9FKA - chains A and B; structure by electron microscopy, 2.96 A resolution.

[Chain A]
Name: Probable integral membrane cytochrome D ubiquinol oxidase (Subunit I) CydA (Cytochrome BD-I oxidase subunit I)
Organism: Mycobacterium tuberculosis H37Rv
UniProt: L7N662 (L7N662_MYCTU); numbering as in UniProt (aligned over 1-485)
Chain sequence (485 residues; numbered 1 to 485; the number before each row is that of its first residue):
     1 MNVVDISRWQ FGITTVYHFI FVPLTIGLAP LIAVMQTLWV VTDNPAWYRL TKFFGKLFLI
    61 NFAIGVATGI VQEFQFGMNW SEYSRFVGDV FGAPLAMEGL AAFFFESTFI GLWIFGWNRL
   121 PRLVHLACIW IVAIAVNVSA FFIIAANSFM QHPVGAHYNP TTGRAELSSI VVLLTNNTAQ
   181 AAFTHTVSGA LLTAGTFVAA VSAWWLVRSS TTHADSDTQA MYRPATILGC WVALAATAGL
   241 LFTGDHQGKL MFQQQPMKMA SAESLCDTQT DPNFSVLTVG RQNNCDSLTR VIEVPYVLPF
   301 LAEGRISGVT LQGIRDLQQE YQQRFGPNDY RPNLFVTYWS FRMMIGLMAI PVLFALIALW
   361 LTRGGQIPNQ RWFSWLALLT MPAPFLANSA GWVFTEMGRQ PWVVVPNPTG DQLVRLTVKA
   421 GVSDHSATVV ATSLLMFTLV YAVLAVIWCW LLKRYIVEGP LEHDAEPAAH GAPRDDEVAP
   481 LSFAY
Disordered / not traced: 280-287, 469-485
Ion coordination: cis-heme d hydroxychlorin gamma-spirolactone Fe near His18 (its only coordinating residue here); heme Fe near Glu396 (its only coordinating residue here)
Ligand contacts:
  - cis-heme d hydroxychlorin gamma-spirolactone (HDD): Thr15, His18, Phe19, Val22, Thr25, Ile26, Phe62, Gly65, Val66, Gly69, Ile70, Gln72, Glu73, Phe76, Phe103, Glu106, Ser107, Val136, Ser139, Ala140, Ile143, Ile144, Thr186, Trp392
  - heme (HEM), molecule 1: Arg8, Phe11, Gly12, Thr15, Val16, Phe19, Phe76, Trp80, Tyr83, Phe91, Ile143, Asn147, Met150, Trp392, Glu396, Met397, Arg399, Gln400, Val403, Val418
  - heme (HEM), molecule 2: Ala182, His185, Thr186, Gly189, Leu192, Leu240, Leu241, Gly244, Gln247, Gly248, Met251, Lys258, Leu301, Phe341, Met344, Ile345, Met348, Pro384, Ala387, Asn388, Gly391, Trp392, Phe394, Thr395
  - menaquinone-9 (MQ9): Arg8, Trp9, Gly12, Ile13, Val16, Tyr17, Ile20, Phe335, Val336, Trp339, Met343, Gly346, Leu347, Ala349, Leu386, Ser389, Ala390, Val393, Met397
  - phosphatidylethanolamine (PTY): Arg8, Trp9, Asp329, Asn333, Val336, Gln400
What the authors report for this chain:
  - contacts within the chain: Glu263-Arg290 (salt bridge)
  - conformationally variable residues (order/disorder transition): Val279 to Leu288, Met397
  - binding site for phosphatidylethanolamine: Arg8
  - binding site for menaquinone-9: Trp9, Met397

[Chain B]
Name: Probable integral membrane cytochrome D ubiquinol oxidase (Subunit II) CydB (Cytochrome BD-I oxidase subunit II)
Organism: Mycobacterium tuberculosis H37Rv
UniProt: O06139 (O06139_MYCTU); residue numbers follow UniProt; this construct covers 1-346
Chain sequence (346 residues; each row starts with the number of its first residue):
     1 MVLQELWFGV IAALFLGFFI LEGFDFGVGM LMAPFAHVGM GDPETHRRTA LNTIGPVWDG
    61 NEVWLITAGA AIFAAFPGWY ATVFSALYLP LLAILFGMIL RAVAIEWRGK IDDPKWRTGA
   121 DFGIAAGSWL PALLWGVAFA ILVRGLPVDA NGHVALSIPD VLNAYTLLGG LATAGLFSLY
   181 GAVFIALKTS GPIRDDAYRF AVWLSLPVAG LVAGFGLWTQ LAYGKDWTWL VLAVAGCAQA
   241 AATVLVWRRV SDGWAFMCTL IVVAAVVVLL FGALYPNLVP STLNPQWSLT IHNASSTPYT
   301 LKIMTWVTAF FAPLTVAYQT WTYWVFRQRI SAERIPPPTG LARRAP
Ligand contacts:
  - tetramyristoyl-cardiolipin (CD4; (2R,5R,11R,14R)-5,8,11-trihydroxy-5,11-dioxido-17-oxo-2,14-bis(tetradecanoyloxy)-4,6,10,12,16-pentaoxa-5,11-diphosphatriacont-1-yl tetradecanoate): Glu5, Leu6, Phe8, Gly9, Val10, Ala12, Ala13, Leu16, Lys225, Trp227, Val268, Phe271, Tyr275, Thr308, Ala309
  - cis-heme d hydroxychlorin gamma-spirolactone (HDD): Asp59, Glu62, Val63, Ile66

[Chain A / chain B interface]
Pairs across the interface (123):
  Gln10(A) - Tyr88(B)  hydrogen bond
  Leu59(A) - Glu106(B)
  Ile60(A) - Trp107(B)  hydrogen bond (backbone-side chain)
  Ile60(A) - Lys110(B)
  Phe62(A) - Asp59(B)
  Ala63(A) - Glu106(B)
  Ala63(A) - Trp107(B)
  Ile64(A) - Val103(B)  hydrophobic
  Ile64(A) - Trp107(B)  hydrophobic
  Val66(A) - Glu62(B)
  Ala67(A) - Ile99(B)
  Ala67(A) - Ala102(B)  hydrophobic
  Ala67(A) - Val103(B)  hydrophobic
  Ile70(A) - Glu62(B)
  Ile70(A) - Leu95(B)  hydrophobic
  Ile70(A) - Met98(B)  hydrophobic
  Val71(A) - Leu95(B)  hydrophobic
  Val71(A) - Ile99(B)  hydrophobic
  Glu73(A) - Ile66(B)
  Glu73(A) - Gly69(B)
  Glu73(A) - Ala70(B)  hydrogen bond (side chain-backbone)
  Glu73(A) - Tyr80(B)  hydrogen bond (backbone-side chain)
  Phe74(A) - Tyr80(B)  hydrogen bond (backbone-side chain)
  Phe74(A) - Phe84(B)  hydrophobic
  Phe74(A) - Leu95(B)  hydrophobic
  Gly77(A) - Tyr80(B)
  Gly77(A) - Ser85(B)
  Met78(A) - Ser85(B)
  Met78(A) - Tyr88(B)  hydrophobic
  Met78(A) - Leu95(B)  hydrophobic
  Asn79(A) - Tyr88(B)
  Ser81(A) - Ala81(B)
  Ser81(A) - Ser85(B)
  Ser84(A) - Phe73(B)
  Arg85(A) - Gly78(B)
  Arg85(A) - Ala81(B)
  Arg85(A) - Thr82(B)  hydrogen bond
  Gly88(A) - Phe73(B)
  Gly88(A) - Pro77(B)
  Asp89(A) - Pro77(B)
  Asp89(A) - Ser296(B)
  Asp89(A) - Thr297(B)  hydrogen bond
  Asp89(A) - Thr300(B)  hydrogen bond
  Phe91(A) - Phe73(B)  hydrophobic
  Gly92(A) - Ala74(B)
  Ala93(A) - Ala74(B)
  Ala96(A) - Ala70(B)  hydrophobic
  Ala96(A) - Ala74(B)  hydrophobic
  Ala96(A) - Met304(B)  hydrophobic
  Met97(A) - Val307(B)  hydrophobic
  Gly99(A) - Thr67(B)
  Leu100(A) - Thr67(B)
  Leu100(A) - Thr308(B)
  Leu100(A) - Phe311(B)
  Ala101(A) - Phe311(B)  hydrophobic
  Phe103(A) - Val63(B)  hydrophobic
  Phe103(A) - Ile66(B)  hydrophobic
  Phe104(A) - Gly60(B)
  Phe104(A) - Val63(B)  hydrophobic
  Phe104(A) - Trp64(B)
  Phe104(A) - Thr67(B)
  Phe104(A) - Thr315(B)
  Phe104(A) - Tyr318(B)  hydrogen bond (backbone-side chain)
  Phe104(A) - Gln319(B)
  Phe105(A) - Leu314(B)  hydrophobic
  Phe105(A) - Tyr318(B)
  Ser107(A) - Asp59(B)  hydrogen bond
  Ser107(A) - Gly60(B)
  Ser107(A) - Val63(B)
  Thr108(A) - Gly60(B)
  Thr108(A) - Tyr318(B)
  Thr108(A) - Gln319(B)  hydrogen bond
  Thr108(A) - Thr322(B)
  Phe109(A) - Tyr318(B)  hydrophobic
  Gly111(A) - Pro56(B)
  Leu112(A) - Trp321(B)  hydrophobic
  Leu112(A) - Thr322(B)
  Leu112(A) - Phe326(B)  hydrophobic
  Phe115(A) - Gly55(B)
  Phe115(A) - Pro56(B)  hydrophobic
  Phe115(A) - Phe326(B)  hydrophobic
  Arg119(A) - Val325(B)
  Arg119(A) - Phe326(B)
  Leu120(A) - Val325(B)  hydrophobic
  Arg164(A) - Ser295(B)  hydrogen bond (side chain-backbone)
  Arg164(A) - Ser296(B)
  Arg164(A) - Thr297(B)
  Glu166(A) - Thr297(B)
  Leu167(A) - Thr300(B)
  Ser168(A) - Tyr299(B)
  Ser169(A) - Tyr299(B)
  Ile170(A) - Tyr299(B)
  His425(A) - Ser85(B)  hydrogen bond (side chain-backbone)
  His425(A) - Tyr88(B)
  Val429(A) - Tyr88(B)  hydrophobic
  Val429(A) - Leu89(B)  hydrophobic
  Ser433(A) - Tyr88(B)  hydrogen bond
  Ser433(A) - Leu92(B)
  Met436(A) - Leu92(B)  hydrophobic
  Met436(A) - Phe96(B)  hydrophobic
  Phe437(A) - Leu92(B)  hydrophobic
  Phe437(A) - Ile99(B)  hydrophobic
  Val440(A) - Phe96(B)  hydrophobic
  Tyr441(A) - Ile99(B)  hydrophobic
  Leu444(A) - Ile99(B)  hydrophobic
  Leu444(A) - Val103(B)  hydrophobic
  Leu444(A) - Trp107(B)
  Ile447(A) - Trp107(B)  hydrophobic
  Ile447(A) - Trp116(B)  hydrophobic
  Trp448(A) - Trp107(B)  hydrophobic
  Trp450(A) - Ile111(B)  hydrophobic
  Trp450(A) - Arg343(B)
  Leu451(A) - Trp107(B)  hydrophobic
  Leu451(A) - Lys110(B)
  Leu451(A) - Ile111(B)  hydrophobic
  Leu451(A) - Trp116(B)  hydrophobic
  Arg454(A) - Leu341(B)
  Arg454(A) - Ala342(B)  hydrogen bond (side chain-backbone)
  Arg454(A) - Ala345(B)
  Tyr455(A) - Lys110(B)  hydrogen bond (side chain-backbone)
  Tyr455(A) - Leu341(B)
  Glu458(A) - Leu341(B)
  His463(A) - Thr339(B)
Also at the interface, not in a pair above, chain A (67 interface residues in all): Phe76, Leu95, Ile110, Val124, Ser423, Val430
Also at the interface, not in a pair above, chain B (62 interface residues in all): Asn52, Leu65, Ala71, Leu91, Ile303, Gln328

[In short]
67 residues of chain A and 62 residues of chain B are in contact, with 16 hydrogen bonds. Polar pairs include
Gln10(A)-Tyr88(B), Ile60(A)-Trp107(B) and Glu73(A)-Ala70(B). Cis-heme d hydroxychlorin gamma-spirolactone is
bound between chain A and chain B. The paper reports a binding site for menaquinone-9 at Trp9(A) and
Met397(A); a binding site for phosphatidylethanolamine at Arg8(A).
Chain A is Probable integral membrane cytochrome D ubiquinol oxidase (Subunit I) CydA (Cytochrome BD-I oxidase
subunit I) and chain B is Probable integral membrane cytochrome D ubiquinol oxidase (Subunit II) CydB
(Cytochrome BD-I oxidase subunit II), both from Mycobacterium tuberculosis H37Rv; the structure, Cryo-EM
structure of the reduced cytochrome bd oxidase from M. tuberculosis, was determined by electron microscopy.
